Entry 4YX1 (X-ray diffraction, 1.35 A resolution); this record covers chains A and B.

Chain A (and B):
Molecule: Surface presentation of antigens protein SpaO
Source organism: Salmonella typhimurium
Notes: chain B of this document is another copy of the same molecule, construct and numbering; everything in this record applies to it too
UniProtKB: P40699 (SPAO_SALTY); residues 5-70 here correspond to UniProt positions 232-297 (UniProt number = residue number + 227)
Sequence (70 residues; row label = number of the first residue in the row):
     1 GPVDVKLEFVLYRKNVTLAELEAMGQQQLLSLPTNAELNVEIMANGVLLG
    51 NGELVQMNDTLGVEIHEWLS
Not modelled in the structure: 70 (chain B: 1, 70)
Modified positions: Mse24 (selenomethionine; parent Met); Mse43 (selenomethionine; parent Met); Mse57 (selenomethionine; parent Met)
Differences from the reference sequence: expression tag (1-4)
Metal / ion sites: Ca2+ site 1: Glu53 (shared with Glu53(B) of chain B)

Chain A / chain B interface:
Residue-residue contacts (91):
  Pro2(A) - Leu18(B)
  Val3(A) - Val16(B)
  Val3(A) - Thr17(B)
  Val3(A) - Leu18(B)  hydrogen bond (backbone-backbone)
  Asp4(A) - Val16(B)
  Val5(A) - Lys14(B)
  Val5(A) - Asn15(B)
  Val5(A) - Val16(B)  hydrogen bond (backbone-backbone)
  Val5(A) - Leu18(B)  hydrophobic
  Lys6(A) - Lys14(B)
  Lys6(A) - Asn15(B)
  Leu7(A) - Arg13(B)
  Leu7(A) - Lys14(B)  hydrogen bond (backbone-backbone)
  Leu7(A) - Val16(B)  hydrophobic
  Leu7(A) - Mse24(B)
  Glu8(A) - Glu8(B)
  Glu8(A) - Tyr12(B)
  Glu8(A) - Arg13(B)
  Phe9(A) - Val10(B)
  Phe9(A) - Leu11(B)  hydrogen bond (backbone-backbone)
  Phe9(A) - Tyr12(B)  hydrogen bond (backbone-backbone)
  Phe9(A) - Leu30(B)  hydrophobic
  Phe9(A) - Leu32(B)  hydrophobic
  Val10(A) - Glu8(B)
  Val10(A) - Phe9(B)
  Leu11(A) - Phe9(B)  hydrogen bond (backbone-backbone)
  Leu11(A) - Leu54(B)  hydrophobic
  Tyr12(A) - Glu8(B)
  Tyr12(A) - Phe9(B)  hydrogen bond (backbone-backbone)
  Arg13(A) - Leu7(B)
  Arg13(A) - Glu8(B)
  Lys14(A) - Val5(B)
  Lys14(A) - Lys6(B)
  Lys14(A) - Leu7(B)  hydrogen bond (backbone-backbone)
  Asn15(A) - Asp4(B)
  Asn15(A) - Val5(B)
  Asn15(A) - Lys6(B)
  Val16(A) - Asp4(B)
  Val16(A) - Val5(B)  hydrogen bond (backbone-backbone)
  Val16(A) - Leu7(B)  hydrophobic
  Thr17(A) - Asp4(B)
  Leu18(A) - Pro2(B)  hydrophobic
  Leu18(A) - Val5(B)  hydrophobic
  Leu21(A) - Leu7(B)  hydrophobic
  Leu21(A) - Leu49(B)  hydrophobic
  Mse24(A) - Leu7(B)  hydrophobic
  Mse24(A) - Trp68(B)
  Gly25(A) - Trp68(B)  hydrogen bond (backbone-side chain)
  Gln27(A) - Ile65(B)
  Gln27(A) - Trp68(B)  hydrogen bond (backbone-side chain)
  Gln28(A) - Val63(B)
  Gln28(A) - Glu64(B)
  Gln28(A) - Ile65(B)  hydrogen bond (backbone-backbone)
  Leu29(A) - Mse57(B)  hydrophobic
  Leu29(A) - Val63(B)
  Leu29(A) - Glu64(B)
  Leu30(A) - Gly62(B)
  Leu30(A) - Val63(B)  hydrogen bond (backbone-backbone)
  Leu30(A) - Ile65(B)  hydrophobic
  Leu30(A) - Trp68(B)  hydrophobic
  Ser31(A) - Mse57(B)
  Ser31(A) - Leu61(B)
  Leu32(A) - Thr60(B)  hydrogen bond (backbone-side chain)
  Leu32(A) - Leu61(B)  hydrogen bond (backbone-backbone)
  Thr34(A) - Thr60(B)
  Glu37(A) - Leu61(B)
  Ile42(A) - Mse24(B)  hydrophobic
  Leu49(A) - Leu21(B)  hydrophobic
  Leu49(A) - Mse24(B)  hydrophobic
  Leu54(A) - Leu11(B)  hydrophobic
  Leu54(A) - Leu54(B)  hydrophobic
  Mse57(A) - Leu29(B)  hydrophobic
  Mse57(A) - Ser31(B)
  Asp59(A) - Thr34(B)
  Thr60(A) - Leu32(B)  hydrogen bond (side chain-backbone)
  Thr60(A) - Thr34(B)
  Leu61(A) - Ser31(B)
  Leu61(A) - Leu32(B)  hydrogen bond (backbone-backbone)
  Leu61(A) - Glu37(B)
  Gly62(A) - Leu30(B)
  Val63(A) - Gln28(B)
  Val63(A) - Leu29(B)
  Val63(A) - Leu30(B)  hydrogen bond (backbone-backbone)
  Glu64(A) - Gln28(B)
  Glu64(A) - Leu29(B)
  Ile65(A) - Gln27(B)
  Ile65(A) - Gln28(B)  hydrogen bond (backbone-backbone)
  Ile65(A) - Leu30(B)  hydrophobic
  Trp68(A) - Mse24(B)
  Trp68(A) - Gly25(B)  hydrogen bond (side chain-backbone)
  Trp68(A) - Gln27(B)  hydrogen bond (side chain-backbone)
Interface residues without a listed pair, chain A (43 interface residues in all): Pro33, Mse43, Ala44
Interface residues without a listed pair, chain B (43 interface residues in all): Pro33, Ile42, Mse43, Ala44, Val55, Asp59

Overview:
The chain A/chain B interface involves 43 residues from each chain, with 21 hydrogen bonds. Polar contacts
include Gly25(A)-Trp68(B), Gln27(A)-Trp68(B) and Leu32(A)-Thr60(B).
Both chains are Surface presentation of antigens protein SpaO (Salmonella typhimurium). Entry 4YX1
(SpaO(SPOA2)) was determined by X-ray diffraction, deposited together with 4YX5, 4YX7, 4YXA and 4YXB.
